3SL3 - chain A; structure by X-ray diffraction, 2.10 A resolution.

== Chain A ==
Name: cAMP-specific 3', 5'-cyclic phosphodiesterase 4D
Organism: Homo sapiens
Notes: EC 3.1.4.17; fragment: Catalytic domain
UniProtKB: Q08499 (PDE4D_HUMAN); residues 79-439 here correspond to UniProt positions 381-741 (UniProt number = residue number + 302)
Chain sequence (361 residues; each row starts with the number of its first residue):
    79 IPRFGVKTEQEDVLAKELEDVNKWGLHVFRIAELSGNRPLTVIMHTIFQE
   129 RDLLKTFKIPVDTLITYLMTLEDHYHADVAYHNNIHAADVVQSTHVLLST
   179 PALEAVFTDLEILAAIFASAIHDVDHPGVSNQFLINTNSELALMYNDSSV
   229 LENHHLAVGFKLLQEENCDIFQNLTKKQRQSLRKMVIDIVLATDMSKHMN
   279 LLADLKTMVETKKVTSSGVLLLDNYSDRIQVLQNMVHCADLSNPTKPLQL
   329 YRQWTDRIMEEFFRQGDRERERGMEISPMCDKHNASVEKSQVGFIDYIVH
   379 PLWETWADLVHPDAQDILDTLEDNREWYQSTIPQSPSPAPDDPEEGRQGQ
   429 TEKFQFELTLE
Unresolved in the structure: 79-82, 410-439
UniProt features mapped onto this chain:
  - active site: His160 (Proton donor)
  - binding site (3',5'-cyclic AMP): His160, Gln369, Phe372
  - binding site (AMP): His160, Asp201, Asp318, Asn321, Gln369, Phe372
  - binding site (Zn(2+)): His164, His200, Asp201, Asp318
  - binding site (Mg(2+)): Asp201
  - binding site (Mn(2+)): Asp201
  - cross-link: Lys85 (Glycyl lysine isopeptide (Lys-Gly) (interchain with G-Cter in SUMO))
Ion coordination: Zn2+ site 1: His164, His200, Asp201, Asp318 (together with phosphate ion); Zn2+ site 2: Asp201 (together with phosphate ion)

== In short ==
His164, His200, Asp201 and Asp318 coordinate Zn2+ site 1. Curated annotation (UniProt) lists active-site
residue His160, 3 residues binding 3',5'-cyclic AMP, 6 AMP-binding residues and 4 Zn2+-binding residues.
Chain A is cAMP-specific 3', 5'-cyclic phosphodiesterase 4D (Homo sapiens); the structure, Crystal structure
of the apo form of the catalytic domain of PDE4D2, was determined by X-ray diffraction (same publication as
3SL4, 3SL5, 3SL6 and 3SL8).
